PDB entry 4HS8 | X-ray diffraction, 2.60 A resolution | chains H and L of the 3 polymer chains in the assembly

[Chain H]
Protein: antibody hu5B3.v2 Fab heavy chain
From: Homo sapiens
Notes: antibody fragment or engineered binder
Amino-acid sequence (228 residues; row label = number of the first residue in the row; a row labelled like 82A-82C holds insertion residues (82A, then the next letters in order)):
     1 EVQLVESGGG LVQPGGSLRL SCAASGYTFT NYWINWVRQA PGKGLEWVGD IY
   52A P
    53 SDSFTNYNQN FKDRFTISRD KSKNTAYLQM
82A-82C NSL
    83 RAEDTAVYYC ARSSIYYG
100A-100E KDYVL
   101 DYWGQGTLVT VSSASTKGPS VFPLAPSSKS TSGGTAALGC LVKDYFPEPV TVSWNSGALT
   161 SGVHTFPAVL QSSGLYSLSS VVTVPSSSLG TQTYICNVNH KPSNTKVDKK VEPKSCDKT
Not modelled in the structure: 217-219
Disulfides: Cys22-Cys92, Cys140-Cys196

[Chain L]
Protein: antibody hu5B3.v2 Fab light chain
From: Homo sapiens
Notes: antibody fragment or engineered binder
Amino-acid sequence (218 residues; numbered 1 to 214 plus 4 insertion-coded residues; the number before each row is that of its first residue; a row labelled like 27A-27D holds insertion residues (27A, then the next letters in order)):
     1 DIQMTQSPSS LSASVGDRVT ITCRASE
27A-27D SVDN
    28 YGISFMNWFQ QKPGKAPKLL IYSASNHASG VPSRFSGSGS GTDFTLTISS LQPEDFATYY
    88 CHQSKEAPYA FGQGTKVEIK RTVAAPSVFI FPPSDEQLKS GTASVVCLLN NFYPREAKVQ
   148 WKVDNALQSG NSQESVTEQD SKDSTYSLSS TLTLSKADYE KHKVYACEVT HQGLSSPVTK
   208 SFNRGEC
Disulfides: Cys23-Cys88, Cys134-Cys194

[Chain H / chain L interface]
Disulfides between the chains: Cys216(H)-Cys214(L)
Pairs across the interface (90):
  Val37(H) - Phe98(L)  hydrophobic
  Gln39(H) - Gln38(L)  hydrogen bond
  Gln39(H) - Tyr87(L)
  Lys43(H) - Tyr87(L)
  Gly44(H) - Tyr87(L)
  Leu45(H) - Gln38(L)
  Leu45(H) - Pro44(L)  hydrophobic
  Leu45(H) - Tyr87(L)  hydrophobic
  Leu45(H) - Phe98(L)  hydrophobic
  Trp47(H) - Pro95(L)  hydrophobic
  Trp47(H) - Tyr96(L)  hydrophobic
  Asp50(H) - Tyr96(L)
  Asn58(H) - Ala94(L)
  Gln61(H) - Asp1(L)
  Tyr91(H) - Gln38(L)  hydrogen bond
  Tyr91(H) - Lys42(L)
  Tyr91(H) - Ala43(L)  hydrophobic
  Tyr99(H) - Ile30(L)
  Tyr99(H) - Phe32(L)  hydrophobic
  Tyr99(H) - Ser50(L)  hydrogen bond
  Tyr99(H) - Asn53(L)
  Gly100(H) - Tyr49(L)
  Lys100A(H) - Tyr49(L)
  Lys100A(H) - His54(L)
  Lys100A(H) - Ser56(L)
  Asp100B(H) - Leu46(L)
  Asp100B(H) - Tyr49(L)  hydrogen bond (backbone-side chain)
  Asp100B(H) - His54(L)
  Asp100B(H) - Ala55(L)
  Asp100B(H) - Ser56(L)  hydrogen bond
  Tyr100C(H) - Phe32(L)
  Tyr100C(H) - Tyr49(L)  hydrophobic
  Tyr100C(H) - Ser50(L)
  Tyr100C(H) - Ser91(L)  hydrogen bond
  Val100D(H) - Asn34(L)
  Val100D(H) - Phe36(L)
  Val100D(H) - Leu46(L)
  Val100D(H) - Tyr49(L)  hydrophobic
  Val100D(H) - His89(L)
  Leu100E(H) - Phe36(L)  hydrophobic
  Leu100E(H) - His89(L)
  Leu100E(H) - Phe98(L)  hydrophobic
  Trp103(H) - Ala43(L)  hydrophobic
  Trp103(H) - Pro44(L)  hydrogen bond (side chain-backbone)
  Gly104(H) - Ala43(L)
  Val121(H) - Glu123(L)
  Phe122(H) - Ser121(L)
  Phe122(H) - Glu123(L)
  Phe122(H) - Gln124(L)
  Phe122(H) - Ser127(L)
  Pro123(H) - Ser121(L)
  Pro123(H) - Glu123(L)
  Leu124(H) - Phe118(L)
  Leu124(H) - Val133(L)  hydrophobic
  Ala125(H) - Phe118(L)
  Ser128(H) - Ile117(L)
  Ser128(H) - Pro119(L)
  Ala137(H) - Phe116(L)  hydrophobic
  Ala137(H) - Phe118(L)
  Leu138(H) - Phe118(L)  hydrophobic
  Leu141(H) - Ser131(L)
  Lys143(H) - Gln124(L)
  Lys143(H) - Ser131(L)
  His164(H) - Asn137(L)
  His164(H) - Asn138(L)  hydrogen bond
  His164(H) - Thr164(L)
  His164(H) - Ser174(L)
  Phe166(H) - Leu135(L)  hydrophobic
  Phe166(H) - Ser162(L)
  Phe166(H) - Thr164(L)
  Phe166(H) - Ser174(L)
  Phe166(H) - Leu175(L)  hydrophobic
  Phe166(H) - Ser176(L)
  Pro167(H) - Ser162(L)  hydrogen bond (backbone-side chain)
  Pro167(H) - Val163(L)
  Val169(H) - Gln160(L)
  Val169(H) - Glu161(L)
  Val169(H) - Ser162(L)
  Leu170(H) - Gln160(L)  hydrogen bond (backbone-side chain)
  Gln171(H) - Gln160(L)
  Ser179(H) - Ser176(L)
  Val181(H) - Leu135(L)  hydrophobic
  Thr183(H) - Asn137(L)
  Lys209(H) - Glu123(L)  salt bridge
  Lys214(H) - Pro119(L)
  Ser215(H) - Cys214(L)
  Cys216(H) - Asn210(L)
  Cys216(H) - Gly212(L)
  Cys216(H) - Glu213(L)
  Cys216(H) - Cys214(L)  disulfide
Interface residues without a listed pair, chain H (49 interface residues in all): Asn35, Glu46, Tyr59, Pro126, Lys129, Thr135, Thr165
Interface residues without a listed pair, chain L (53 interface residues in all): Gln100, Asp122, Thr180, Ser208, Phe209

[Overview]
49 residues of chain H face 53 of chain L across their interface, with 1 disulfide bond, 10 hydrogen bonds and
1 salt bridge. Among the polar pairs are Lys209(H)-Glu123(L), Gln39(H)-Gln38(L) and Tyr91(H)-Gln38(L).
Here chain H is antibody hu5B3.v2 Fab heavy chain and chain L is antibody hu5B3.v2 Fab light chain, both from
Homo sapiens. Entry 4HS8 (Hepatitus C envelope glycoprotein E2 fragment 412-423 with humanized and
affinity-matured antibody hu5B3.v3) was determined by X-ray diffraction.
